7G8J - chains A and B; structure by X-ray diffraction, 1.99 A resolution.

[Chain A]
Name: Transforming protein RhoA
From: Homo sapiens
Notes: EC 3.6.5.2
UniProtKB: P61586 (RHOA_HUMAN); residue numbers follow UniProt; this construct covers 1-184
Sequence (185 residues; row label = number of the first residue in the row; numbering starts at 0):
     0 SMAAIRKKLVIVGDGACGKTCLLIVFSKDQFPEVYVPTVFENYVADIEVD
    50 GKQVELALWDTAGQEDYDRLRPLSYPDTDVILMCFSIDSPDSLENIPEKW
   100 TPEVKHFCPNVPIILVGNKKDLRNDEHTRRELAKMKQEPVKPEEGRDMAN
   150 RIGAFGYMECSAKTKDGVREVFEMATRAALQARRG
Unresolved in the structure: 0-2, 182-184
Differences from the reference sequence: expression tag (0)
Small-molecule neighbours: 5-(difluoromethoxy)pyridin-2(3H)-one (YYI): Val-24, Phe-25, Asp-28, Gln-29, Lys-164, Val-167, Arg-168
Swiss-Prot annotation at these positions:
  - region: Ala-61 to Asp-78 (Switch II region)
  - motif: Tyr-34 to Tyr-42 (Effector region)
  - binding site (GTP): Gly-12 to Thr-19, Phe-30 to Thr-37, Asp-59 to Gln-63, Asn-117 to Asp-120, Ser-160 to Lys-162
  - modified residue: Tyr-34 (Microbial infection: O-AMP-tyrosine), Thr-37 (Microbial infection: O-AMP-threonine), Asn-41 (Microbial infection: ADP-ribosylasparagine), Gln-63 (5-glutamyl serotonin)
  - glycosylation: Tyr-34 (Microbial infection: O-linked (GlcNAc) tyrosine), Thr-37 (Microbial infection: O-alpha-linked (GlcNAc) threonine)
  - cross-link: Lys-135 (Glycyl lysine isopeptide (Lys-Gly) (interchain with G-Cter in ubiquitin))
  - natural variant: Glu-47 (E47K: In EDFAOB), Pro-71 (P71S: In EDFAOB)
  - mutagenesis: Gly-14 (G14V: Increased Rho protein signal transduction. Constitutively active), Thr-19 (T19N: Decreased Rho protein signal transduction. Decreased substrate adhesion-dependent cell spreading. Decreased stress fibers assembly. Decreased cytoplasmic microtubule organization), Tyr-34 (Y34A: Abolishes interaction with DGKQ; Y34F: Abolishes AMPylation by Haemophilus IbpA), Thr-37 (T37A: Abolished monoglucosylation by C.difficile toxin TcdA. Abolished O-GlcNAcylation by C.novyi toxin TcdA), Gln-63 (Q63L: Causes constitutive activation), Lys-135 (K135R: Reduced FBXL19-mediated ubiquitination and subsequent degradation)

[Chain B]
Name: Rho guanine nucleotide exchange factor 2
From: Homo sapiens
UniProtKB: Q92974 (ARHG2_HUMAN); residues 206-448 here = UniProt positions 206-448
Sequence (245 residues; each row starts with the number of its first residue):
   204 SMEMDEKDFAADSWSLAVDSSFLQQHKKEVMKQQDVIYELIQTELHHVRT
   254 LKIMTRLFRTGMLEELHLEPGVVQGLFPCVDELSDIHTRFLSQLLERRRQ
   304 ALCPGSTRNFVIHRLGDLLISQFSGPSAEQMCKTYSEFCSRHSKALKLYK
   354 ELYARDKRFQQFIRKVTRPAVLKRHGVQECILLVTQRITKYPLLISRILQ
   404 HSHGIEEERQDLTTALGLVKELLSNVDEGIYQLEKGARLQEIYNR
Differences from the reference sequence: expression tag (204-205)
Swiss-Prot annotation at these positions:
  - modified residue: Lys-353 (N6-acetyllysine)
  - mutagenesis: Tyr-394 (Y394A: Reduces phosphorylation level, normal microtubule localization and activity)

[How chain A and chain B interact]
Contacting residue pairs - 60 pairs, chain A then chain B:
  Arg-5(A) / Lys-376(B)
  Arg-5(A) / Glu-382(B)  salt bridge
  Lys-27(A) / Asp-215(B)  salt bridge
  Val-33(A) / Ser-216(B)
  Val-33(A) / Ser-218(B)
  Val-33(A) / Leu-219(B)  hydrophobic
  Tyr-34(A) / Ser-216(B)
  Tyr-34(A) / Asp-238(B)
  Tyr-34(A) / Val-239(B)
  Tyr-34(A) / Glu-242(B)  hydrogen bond
  Tyr-34(A) / Arg-400(B)  hydrogen bond
  Val-35(A) / Arg-400(B)  hydrogen bond (backbone-side chain)
  Pro-36(A) / Glu-242(B)
  Pro-36(A) / Arg-400(B)
  Thr-37(A) / Val-239(B)
  Thr-37(A) / Glu-242(B)  hydrogen bond
  Thr-37(A) / Leu-396(B)
  Thr-37(A) / Leu-397(B)
  Thr-37(A) / Arg-400(B)  hydrogen bond
  Val-38(A) / Glu-242(B)  hydrogen bond (backbone-side chain)
  Val-38(A) / Lys-393(B)
  Phe-39(A) / Lys-393(B)  hydrogen bond (backbone-side chain)
  Glu-40(A) / Thr-246(B)
  Glu-40(A) / His-249(B)  salt bridge
  Asn-41(A) / Arg-377(B)  hydrogen bond (side chain-backbone)
  Asn-41(A) / Leu-386(B)
  Tyr-42(A) / Arg-377(B)
  Val-43(A) / Lys-376(B)
  Asp-45(A) / Lys-376(B)  salt bridge
  Glu-54(A) / Lys-376(B)  salt bridge
  Trp-58(A) / Glu-382(B)
  Trp-58(A) / Leu-385(B)  hydrophobic
  Trp-58(A) / Gln-389(B)
  Asp-59(A) / Gln-389(B)  hydrogen bond (backbone-side chain)
  Ala-61(A) / Leu-396(B)
  Gly-62(A) / Thr-392(B)
  Gly-62(A) / Leu-396(B)
  Gln-63(A) / Thr-392(B)
  Tyr-66(A) / Thr-392(B)
  Tyr-66(A) / Lys-423(B)
  Tyr-66(A) / Leu-426(B)
  Tyr-66(A) / Ser-427(B)
  Tyr-66(A) / Asp-430(B)
  Asp-67(A) / Asp-430(B)  hydrogen bond (backbone-side chain)
  Arg-68(A) / Asp-430(B)  salt bridge
  Arg-68(A) / Glu-431(B)
  Leu-69(A) / Cys-342(B)  hydrophobic
  Leu-69(A) / Thr-392(B)
  Leu-69(A) / Asp-430(B)  hydrogen bond (backbone-side chain)
  Leu-69(A) / Ile-433(B)  hydrophobic
  Leu-72(A) / Cys-342(B)
  Leu-72(A) / His-345(B)
  Leu-72(A) / Ser-346(B)
  Leu-72(A) / Leu-385(B)
  Leu-72(A) / Thr-388(B)
  Leu-72(A) / Gln-435(B)
  Ser-73(A) / Leu-385(B)
  Ser-73(A) / Gln-389(B)  hydrogen bond
  Pro-75(A) / Leu-349(B)  hydrophobic
  Asp-76(A) / Lys-353(B)  salt bridge
Also at the interface, not in a pair above, chain A (29 interface residues in all): Lys-7
Also at the interface, not in a pair above, chain B (36 interface residues in all): Gln-381, Ile-391, Val-429

[In short]
29 residues of chain A and 36 residues of chain B are in contact; the contacts include 12 hydrogen bonds and 7
salt bridges. Among the polar pairs are Arg-5(A)/Glu-382(B), Lys-27(A)/Asp-215(B) and Glu-40(A)/His-249(B).
Ligands of chain A: 5-(difluoromethoxy)pyridin-2(3H)-one.
Chain A is Transforming protein RhoA and chain B is Rho guanine nucleotide exchange factor 2, both from Homo
sapiens; the structure, ARHGEF2 PanDDA analysis group deposition -- ARHGEF2 and RhoA in complex with
Z1216861874, was determined by X-ray diffraction.
